PDB entry 5FYW | electron microscopy, 4.35 A resolution (low resolution: residue-level contacts below are approximate; hydrogen-bond / salt-bridge calls are withheld) | chains Q and R of the 22 polymer chains in the assembly

Chain Q:
Name: Transcription initiation factor iif subunit alpha
Source organism: Saccharomyces cerevisiae
UniProt: P41895 (T2FA_YEAST); numbering as in UniProt (aligned over 1-735)
Chain sequence (735 residues; row label = number of the first residue in the row):
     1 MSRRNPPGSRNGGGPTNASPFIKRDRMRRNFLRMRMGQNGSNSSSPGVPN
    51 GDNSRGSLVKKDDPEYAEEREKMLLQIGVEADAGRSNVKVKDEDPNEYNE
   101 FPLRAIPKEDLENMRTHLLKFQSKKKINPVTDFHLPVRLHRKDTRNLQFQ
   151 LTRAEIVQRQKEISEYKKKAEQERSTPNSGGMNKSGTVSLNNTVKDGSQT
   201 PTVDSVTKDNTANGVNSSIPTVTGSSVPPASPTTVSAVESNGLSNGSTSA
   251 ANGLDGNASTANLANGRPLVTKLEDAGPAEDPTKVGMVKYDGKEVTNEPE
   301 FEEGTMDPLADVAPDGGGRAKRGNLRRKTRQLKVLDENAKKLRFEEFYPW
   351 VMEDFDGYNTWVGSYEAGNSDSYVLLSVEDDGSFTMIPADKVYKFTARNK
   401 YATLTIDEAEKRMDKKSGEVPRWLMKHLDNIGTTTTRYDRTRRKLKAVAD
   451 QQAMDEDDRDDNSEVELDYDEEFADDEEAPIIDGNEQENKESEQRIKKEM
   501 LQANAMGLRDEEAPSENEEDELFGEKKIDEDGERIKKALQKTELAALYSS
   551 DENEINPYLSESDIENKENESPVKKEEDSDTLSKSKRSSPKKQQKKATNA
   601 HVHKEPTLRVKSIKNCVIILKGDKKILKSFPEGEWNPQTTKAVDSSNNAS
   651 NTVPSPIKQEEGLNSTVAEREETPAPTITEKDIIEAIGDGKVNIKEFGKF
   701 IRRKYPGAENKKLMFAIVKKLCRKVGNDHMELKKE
Unresolved in the structure: 1-20, 36-96, 143-326, 356-357, 416-735

Chain R:
Name: Transcription initiation factor iif subunit beta
Source organism: Saccharomyces cerevisiae
Notes: EC 3.6.4.12
UniProt: P41896 (T2FB_YEAST); residue numbers follow UniProt; this construct covers 1-400
Chain sequence (400 residues; each row starts with the number of its first residue):
     1 MSSGSAGAPALSNNSTNSVAKEKSGNISGDEYLSQEEEVFDGNDIENNET
    51 KVYEESLDLDLERSNRQVWLVRLPMFLAEKWRDRNNLHGQELGKIRINKD
   101 GSKITLLLNENDNDSIPHEYDLELTKKVVENEYVFTEQNLKKYQQRKKEL
   151 EADPEKQRQAYLKKQEREEELKKKQQQQKRRNNRKKFNHRVMTDRDGRDR
   201 YIPYVKTIPKKTAIVGTVCHECQVMPSMNDPNYHKIVEQRRNIVKLNNKE
   251 RITTLDETVGVTMSHTGMSMRSDNSNFLKVGREKAKSNIKSIRMPKKEIL
   301 DYLFKLFDEYDYWSLKGLKERTRQPEAHLKECLDKVATLVKKGPYAFKYT
   351 LRPEYKKLKEEERKATLGELADEQTGSAGDNAQGDAEADLEDEIEMEDVV
Unresolved in the structure: 1-57, 83-91, 100-101, 111-116, 139-206, 227-232, 245-248, 281-293, 353-358, 371-400

Chain Q / chain R interface:
Pairs across the interface (96; chain Q residue first):
  E97(Q) - I97(R)
  E97(Q) - N98(R)
  E97(Q) - K99(R)
  Y98(Q) - R96(R)
  Y98(Q) - I97(R)
  N99(Q) - I95(R)
  N99(Q) - R96(R)
  N99(Q) - I97(R)
  N99(Q) - K99(R)
  E100(Q) - I95(R)
  E100(Q) - R96(R)
  F101(Q) - K94(R)
  F101(Q) - I95(R)
  F101(Q) - I97(R)
  P102(Q) - G93(R)
  P102(Q) - K94(R)
  L103(Q) - L92(R)
  L103(Q) - G93(R)
  L103(Q) - I95(R)
  L103(Q) - L106(R)
  R104(Q) - L92(R)
  N113(Q) - E137(R)
  N113(Q) - Q138(R)
  M114(Q) - T136(R)
  M114(Q) - E137(R)
  M114(Q) - Q138(R)
  R115(Q) - F135(R)
  R115(Q) - T136(R)
  R115(Q) - E137(R)
  T116(Q) - V134(R)
  T116(Q) - F135(R)
  T116(Q) - T136(R)
  H117(Q) - V134(R)
  H117(Q) - F135(R)
  L118(Q) - L70(R)
  L118(Q) - Y133(R)
  L118(Q) - V134(R)
  L118(Q) - F135(R)
  L119(Q) - N131(R)
  L119(Q) - E132(R)
  L119(Q) - Y133(R)
  L119(Q) - F135(R)
  K120(Q) - N131(R)
  K120(Q) - E132(R)
  F121(Q) - N131(R)
  S123(Q) - N131(R)
  K125(Q) - N131(R)
  K126(Q) - E130(R)
  K126(Q) - N131(R)
  I127(Q) - E130(R)
  I127(Q) - N131(R)
  I127(Q) - Y133(R)
  N128(Q) - N131(R)
  N128(Q) - Y133(R)
  P129(Q) - Y133(R)
  V130(Q) - L61(R)
  V130(Q) - Y133(R)
  V137(Q) - L59(R)
  R138(Q) - D58(R)
  R138(Q) - L59(R)
  L139(Q) - L59(R)
  L139(Q) - F135(R)
  L139(Q) - T212(R)
  H140(Q) - T207(R)
  H140(Q) - P209(R)
  R141(Q) - T207(R)
  R141(Q) - I208(R)
  R141(Q) - K210(R)
  K142(Q) - T207(R)
  W350(Q) - F135(R)
  D371(Q) - R82(R)
  S372(Q) - V71(R)
  S372(Q) - R72(R)
  S372(Q) - L73(R)
  S372(Q) - A78(R)
  S372(Q) - R82(R)
  Y373(Q) - L70(R)
  Y373(Q) - V71(R)
  Y373(Q) - R72(R)
  Y373(Q) - R82(R)
  V374(Q) - W69(R)
  V374(Q) - L70(R)
  V374(Q) - V71(R)
  V374(Q) - L73(R)
  V374(Q) - W81(R)
  L375(Q) - W69(R)
  L375(Q) - V134(R)
  L376(Q) - V68(R)
  L376(Q) - W69(R)
  L376(Q) - V71(R)
  S377(Q) - Q67(R)
  S377(Q) - V68(R)
  V378(Q) - Q67(R)
  M386(Q) - W81(R)
  P388(Q) - R82(R)
  A389(Q) - R82(R)
Interface residues without a listed pair, chain Q (46 interface residues in all): K124, T131, S370, F384
Interface residues without a listed pair, chain R (39 interface residues in all): D60, S64, E79

In short:
46 residues of chain Q and 39 residues of chain R are in contact.
Chain Q is Transcription initiation factor iif subunit alpha and chain R is Transcription initiation factor
iif subunit beta, both from Saccharomyces cerevisiae; the structure, Transcription initiation complex
structures elucidate DNA opening (OC), was determined by electron microscopy, deposited together with 5FZ5,
5IP7 and 5IP9.
